PDB entry 7OTN | X-ray diffraction, 3.40 A resolution | chains C and E of the 4 polymer chains in the assembly

[Chain C]
Molecule: Reverse transcriptase/ribonuclease H
Organism: Human immunodeficiency virus type 1 group M subtype B (isolate BH10)
Notes: EC 2.7.7.49, 2.7.7.7, 3.1.26.13, 3.1.13.2
UniProtKB: P03366 (POL_HV1B1); residues 1-554 here correspond to UniProt positions 600-1153 (UniProt number = residue number + 599)
Sequence (556 residues; numbered -1 to 554; the number before each row is that of its first residue; numbers below 1 keep their minus sign (Met-1 is residue -1)):
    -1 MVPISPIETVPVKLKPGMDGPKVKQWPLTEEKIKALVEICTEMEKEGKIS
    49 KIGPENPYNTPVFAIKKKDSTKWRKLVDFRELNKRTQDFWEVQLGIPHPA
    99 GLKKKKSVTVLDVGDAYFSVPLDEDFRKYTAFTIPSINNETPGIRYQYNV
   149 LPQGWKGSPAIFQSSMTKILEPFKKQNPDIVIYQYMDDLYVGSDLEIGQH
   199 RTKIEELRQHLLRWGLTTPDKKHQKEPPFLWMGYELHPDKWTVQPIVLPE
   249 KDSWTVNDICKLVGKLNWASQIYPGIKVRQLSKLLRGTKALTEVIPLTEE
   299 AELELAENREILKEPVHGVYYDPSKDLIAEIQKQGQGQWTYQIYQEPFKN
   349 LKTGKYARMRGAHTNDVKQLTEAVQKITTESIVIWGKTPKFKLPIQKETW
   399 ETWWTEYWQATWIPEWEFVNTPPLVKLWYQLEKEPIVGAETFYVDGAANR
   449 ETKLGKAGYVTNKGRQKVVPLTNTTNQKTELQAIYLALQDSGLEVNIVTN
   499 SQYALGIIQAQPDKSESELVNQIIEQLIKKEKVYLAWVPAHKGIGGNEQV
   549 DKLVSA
Disordered / not traced: -1
Construct notes: initiating methionine (-1); expression tag (0); conflict Cys258 (Gln857 in P03366), Ser280 (Cys879 in P03366), Asn498 (Asp1097 in P03366)
Ion coordination: Mn2+: Asp110, Val111, Asp185 (together with 1IH)
Small-molecule neighbours: 1IH ((S)-2-((2-(6-amino-9H-purin-9-yl)ethyl)amino)-3-phosphonopropanoic acid): Lys65, Arg72, Leu74, Asp110, Val111, Asp113, Ala114, Tyr115, Gln151, Asp185

[Chain E]
Molecule: 27-nt DNA strand
Sequence (27 nucleotides; row label = number of the first residue in the row):
   701 ATGGTCGGCGCCCGAACAGGGACTGTG
Disordered / not traced: 701-702, 726-727

[Interface between chain C and chain E]
Contacting residue pairs - 39 pairs, chain C then chain E:
  Phe61(C) - DG703(E)  phosphate contact
  Phe61(C) - DG704(E)  phosphate contact
  Phe61(C) - DT705(E)  sugar contact
  Ile63(C) - DG703(E)  sugar contact
  Ile63(C) - DT705(E)  base contact
  Leu74(C) - DT705(E)  base contact
  Val75(C) - DT705(E)  sugar contact
  Asp76(C) - DT705(E)  sugar contact
  Arg78(C) - DG704(E)  phosphate contact
  Asn81(C) - DC706(E)  sugar contact
  Glu89(C) - DG707(E)  phosphate contact
  Glu89(C) - DG708(E)  phosphate contact
  Gln91(C) - DG708(E)  phosphate contact
  Leu92(C) - DC709(E)  sugar contact
  Ile94(C) - DG708(E)  base contact
  Gly152(C) - DT705(E)  base contact
  Gly152(C) - DC706(E)  sugar contact
  Trp153(C) - DC706(E)  sugar contact
  Lys154(C) - DC706(E)  phosphate contact
  Lys154(C) - DG707(E)  sugar contact
  Pro157(C) - DG707(E)  sugar contact
  Tyr183(C) - DG707(E)  hydrogen bond to the base
  Tyr183(C) - DG708(E)  base contact
  Met184(C) - DG707(E)  base contact
  Asn265(C) - DC711(E)  sugar contact
  Asn265(C) - DC712(E)  phosphate contact
  Ser280(C) - DC712(E)  phosphate contact
  Ser280(C) - DC713(E)  phosphate contact
  Arg284(C) - DC713(E)  salt bridge to the phosphate
  Arg284(C) - DG714(E)  phosphate contact
  Gly285(C) - DC713(E)  phosphate contact
  Gly285(C) - DG714(E)  hydrogen bond to the phosphate
  Lys353(C) - DC712(E)  salt bridge to the phosphate
  Ala355(C) - DC712(E)  phosphate contact
  Lys374(C) - DC711(E)  salt bridge to the phosphate
  Arg448(C) - DA722(E)  base contact
  Asn474(C) - DC723(E)  sugar contact
  Gln500(C) - DA722(E)  phosphate contact
  His539(C) - DC723(E)  phosphate contact
Interface residues without a listed pair, chain C (32 interface residues in all): Gly93, Tyr115, Gln151, Leu283
Interface residues without a listed pair, chain E (14 interface residues in all): DG721

[Summary]
The interface between chain C and chain E involves 32 residues on one side and 14 on the other; the contacts
include 2 hydrogen bonds and 3 salt bridges. Polar contacts include Tyr183(C)-DG707(E), Gly285(C)-DG714(E) and
Arg284(C)-DC713(E). Chain C binds compound 1IH.
Chain C is Reverse transcriptase/ribonuclease H (Human immunodeficiency virus type 1 group M subtype B
(isolate BH10)) and chain E is a 27-nt DNA strand; the structure, HIV-1 reverse transcriptase complex with DNA
and inhibitor rmc-247, was determined by X-ray diffraction (same publication as 7OT6, 7OTA, 7OTK, 7OTX, 7OTZ
and 7OUT).
